Entry 6RET (electron microscopy, 4.30 A resolution (low resolution: residue-level contacts below are approximate; hydrogen-bond / salt-bridge calls are withheld)); this record covers chains D and E of the 31 polymer chains in the assembly.

# Chain D (and E)
Protein: Mitochondrial ATP synthase subunit c
Source organism: Polytomella sp. Pringsheim 198.80
Notes: chain E of this document is another copy of the same molecule, construct and numbering; everything in this record applies to it too
UniProtKB: D7P7X5 (D7P7X5_9CHLO); residues 1-127 here = UniProt positions 1-127
Chain sequence (127 residues; row label = number of the first residue in the row):
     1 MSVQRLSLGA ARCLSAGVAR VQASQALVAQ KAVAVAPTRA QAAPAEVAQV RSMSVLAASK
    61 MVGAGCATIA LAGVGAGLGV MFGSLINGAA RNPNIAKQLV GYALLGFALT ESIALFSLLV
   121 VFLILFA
Disordered / not traced: 1-53

# Interface between chain D and chain E
Residue-residue contacts (78):
  Ala57(D) with Leu56(E)
  Ala58(D) with Leu56(E); Ser59(E)
  Met61(D) with Leu56(E); Ser59(E); Lys60(E); Gly63(E); Ile124(E)
  Val62(D) with Ser59(E); Val62(E)
  Gly65(D) with Gly63(E); Cys66(E); Ala67(E)
  Cys66(D) with Cys66(E)
  Thr68(D) with Ala67(E); Ala70(E)
  Ile69(D) with Cys66(E); Ile69(E)
  Leu71(D) with Ala70(E); Ile113(E); Phe116(E); Ser117(E)
  Ala72(D) with Ala70(E); Gly73(E)
  Gly75(D) with Gly73(E); Val74(E); Gly77(E); Ile113(E)
  Ala76(D) with Gly73(E); Gly77(E)
  Leu78(D) with Thr110(E); Ile113(E)
  Gly79(D) with Gly77(E); Met81(E); Thr110(E)
  Val80(D) with Val80(E)
  Phe82(D) with Met81(E); Gly106(E); Leu109(E); Thr110(E)
  Gly83(D) with Met81(E); Ser84(E)
  Leu85(D) with Tyr102(E)
  Ile86(D) with Met81(E); Ser84(E); Leu85(E); Leu99(E); Ala103(E)
  Asn87(D) with Ser84(E); Gly88(E)
  Ala89(D) with Leu99(E)
  Ala90(D) with Gly88(E); Asn92(E); Leu99(E)
  Arg91(D) with Arg91(E)
  Pro93(D) with Asn92(E); Ile95(E)
  Ala96(D) with Gln98(E); Tyr102(E)
  Lys97(D) with Gln98(E); Tyr102(E)
  Val100(D) with Tyr102(E)
  Phe107(D) with Leu109(E)
  Glu111(D) with Ser112(E); Ile113(E)
  Ala114(D) with Ile113(E); Phe116(E)
  Leu115(D) with Phe116(E)
  Ser117(D) with Phe116(E)
  Leu118(D) with Phe116(E); Leu119(E); Val120(E)
  Val121(D) with Val120(E)
  Phe122(D) with Leu119(E); Leu123(E)
  Leu125(D) with Val120(E); Ile124(E)
  Phe126(D) with Ala127(E)
Other interface residues (no listed pair), chain D (39 interface residues in all): Ser54, Val74
Other interface residues (no listed pair), chain E (39 interface residues in all): Val55, Asn87, Leu105

# In short
The chain D/chain E interface involves 39 residues from each chain.
Chain D and chain E are both Mitochondrial ATP synthase subunit c (Polytomella sp. Pringsheim 198.80); the
structure, Cryo-EM structure of Polytomella F-ATP synthase, Rotary substate 3C, monomer-masked refinement, was
determined by electron microscopy, deposited together with 6RD4, 6RD5, 6RD6, 6RD7, 6RD8, 6RD9 and 46 further
entries.
